8SYP - chains F and I of the 12 polymer chains in the assembly; structure by electron microscopy, 2.60 A resolution.

# Chain F
Molecule: Histone H4
Organism: Homo sapiens
Reference sequence: P62805 (H4_HUMAN); residues 0-102 here correspond to UniProt positions 1-103 (UniProt number = residue number + 1)
Chain sequence (103 residues; each row starts with the number of its first residue; numbering starts at 0):
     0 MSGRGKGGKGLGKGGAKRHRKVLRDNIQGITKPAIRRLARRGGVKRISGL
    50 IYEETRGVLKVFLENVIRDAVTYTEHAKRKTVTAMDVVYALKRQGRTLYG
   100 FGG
Not modelled in the structure: 0-20, 102

# Chain I
Molecule: 162-nt DNA strand
Sequence (162 nucleotides; row label = number of the first residue in the row):
     1 TAGGTGCAGGGCCTCTCGGCTGCTGATCTTCAGCTGGTTGCTGAGAGTTG
    51 CAGCATTGCTGAGTCTTAGCAATGGATACTTCCCGATTCCCCTCACAAAA
   101 ATAGGTCAGTCTGTCTGGCTAGTTCTGTACTTGCAGACACAGGGCATGTG
   151 GGGTTCCTATTT
Not modelled in the structure: 1-5, 153-162

# Chain F / chain I interface
Pairs across the interface (12; chain F residue first):
  Arg35(F) with DT87(I), salt bridge to the phosphate
  Arg45(F) with DA86(I), hydrogen bond to the sugar; DT87(I), phosphate contact
  Ile46(F) with DA86(I), sugar contact; DT87(I), hydrogen bond to the phosphate
  Ser47(F) with DA86(I), phosphate contact
  Gly48(F) with DA86(I), hydrogen bond to the phosphate
  Arg78(F) with DC107(I), phosphate contact
  Lys79(F) with DT106(I), salt bridge to the phosphate; DC107(I), hydrogen bond to the phosphate
  Thr80(F) with DT106(I), phosphate contact; DC107(I), hydrogen bond to the phosphate
Also at the interface, not in a pair above, chain F (10 interface residues in all): Arg39, Lys44
Also at the interface, not in a pair above, chain I (7 interface residues in all): DG85, DG105, DA108

# Summary
The interface between chain F and chain I involves 10 residues on one side and 7 on the other, with 5 hydrogen
bonds and 2 salt bridges. Among the polar pairs are Arg45(F)-DA86(I), Ile46(F)-DT87(I) and Gly48(F)-DA86(I).
Chain F is Histone H4 (Homo sapiens) and chain I is a 162-nt DNA strand; the structure, Genomic CX3CR1
nucleosome, was determined by electron microscopy (same publication as 8EVH, 8EVI and 8EVJ).
